8D50 - chains G and D of the 6 polymer chains in the assembly; structure by X-ray diffraction, 4.32 A resolution (low resolution: residue-level contacts below are approximate; hydrogen-bond / salt-bridge calls are withheld).

# Chain G
Molecule: Envelope glycoprotein gp120
Source organism: Human immunodeficiency virus 1
Chain sequence (431 residues; row label = number of the first residue in the row; note: 47 numbers in that range are skipped by the numbering (no residue carries them; nothing is unmodelled there)):
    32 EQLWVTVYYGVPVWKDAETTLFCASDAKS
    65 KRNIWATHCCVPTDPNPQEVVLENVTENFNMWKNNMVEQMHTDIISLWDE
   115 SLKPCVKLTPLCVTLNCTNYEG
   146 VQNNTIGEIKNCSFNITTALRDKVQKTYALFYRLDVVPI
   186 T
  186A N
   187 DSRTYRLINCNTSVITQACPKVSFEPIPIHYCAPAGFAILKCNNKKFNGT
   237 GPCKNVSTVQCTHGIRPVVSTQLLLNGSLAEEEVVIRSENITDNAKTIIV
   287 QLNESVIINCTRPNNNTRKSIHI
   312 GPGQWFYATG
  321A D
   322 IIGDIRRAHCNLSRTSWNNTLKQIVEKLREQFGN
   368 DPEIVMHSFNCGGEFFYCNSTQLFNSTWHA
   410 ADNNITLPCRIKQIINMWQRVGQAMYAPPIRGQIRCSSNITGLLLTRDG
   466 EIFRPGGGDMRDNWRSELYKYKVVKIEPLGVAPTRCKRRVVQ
Cystine bridges: Cys54-Cys74, Cys119-Cys205, Cys126-Cys196, Cys131-Cys157, Cys218-Cys247, Cys228-Cys239, Cys296-Cys331, Cys378-Cys445, Cys385-Cys418
Glycans and other covalent adducts: N-acetylglucosamine (NAG) linked to Asn88, Asn156, Asn160, Asn234, Asn241, Asn276, Asn295, Asn301, Asn386, Asn448; glycan linked to Asn262, Asn332
Ligand contacts: N-acetylglucosamine (NAG; 2-acetamido-2-deoxy-beta-D-glucopyranose): Ile184, Arg192, Asn197, Thr198

# Chain D
Molecule: 35O22 Fab heavy chain
Source organism: Homo sapiens
Notes: antibody fragment or engineered binder
Chain sequence (141 residues; numbered 3 to 186 plus 17 insertion-coded residues; 60 numbers in that range are skipped by the numbering (no residue carries them; nothing is unmodelled there); the number before each row is that of its first residue; a row labelled like 72A-72H holds insertion residues (72A, then the next letters in order)):
     3 QLVQSGAELKKPGASVKISCKTSGYRFNFYHINWIRQTAGRGPEWMGWIS
   52A P
    53 YS
    60 APAFQDRVIMTTD
72A-72H TEVPVTSF
    73 TSTGAAYMEI
82A-82B RN
    89 TYFCAKGLLRDG
100A-100F SSTWLP
   101 YLWGQGTLLTVSSASTKGP
   140 CLVKDYF
   176 YSLSSVVTVPS
Cystine bridges: Cys22-Cys92

# How chain G and chain D interact
Pairs across the interface (11):
  Glu87(G) - Tyr53(D)
  Asn88(G) - Arg28(D)
  Asn88(G) - Tyr53(D)
  Val89(G) - Arg28(D)
  Thr90(G) - Arg28(D)
  Thr90(G) - Thr72F(D)
  Thr90(G) - Ser72G(D)
  Asn92(G) - Thr72F(D)
  Asn92(G) - Ser72G(D)
  Lys240(G) - Glu72B(D)
  Lys240(G) - Pro72D(D)
Interface residues without a listed pair, chain G (8 interface residues in all): Glu91, Pro238
Interface residues without a listed pair, chain D (8 interface residues in all): Val72C, Phe72H

# Overview
Chain G and chain D each contribute 8 residues to their interface. Bound to chain G: N-acetylglucosamine.
Covalently linked N-acetylglucosamine: at Asn88(G), Asn156(G), Asn160(G), Asn234(G), Asn241(G) and Asn276(G)
and 4 more.
Chain G is Envelope glycoprotein gp120 (Human immunodeficiency virus 1) and chain D is 35O22 Fab heavy chain
(Homo sapiens); the structure, Crystal Structure of Mosaic HIV-1 Envelope (MosM3.1) in Complex with antibodies
PGT124 and 35O22 at 4.3 ..., was determined by X-ray diffraction.
